1WR5 - chain A; structure by X-ray diffraction, 1.40 A resolution.

== Chain A ==
Molecule: Cytochrome c3
From: Desulfovibrio vulgaris str. 'Miyazaki F'
UniProt: P00132 (CYC3_DESVM); residues 0-107 here correspond to UniProt positions 23-130 (UniProt number = residue number + 23)
Amino-acid sequence (108 residues; numbered 0 to 107; the number before each row is that of its first residue; numbering starts at 0):
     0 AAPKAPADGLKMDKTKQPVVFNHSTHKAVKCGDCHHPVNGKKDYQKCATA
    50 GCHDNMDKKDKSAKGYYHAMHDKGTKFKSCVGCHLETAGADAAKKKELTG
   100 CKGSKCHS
Sequence notes: engineered mutation K41 (Glu64 in P00132)
Glycans and other covalent adducts: heme c (HEC) linked to C30, C33, C46, C51, C79, C82, C100, C105
Ion coordination: heme c Fe (4 sites), coordinated by H22, H25, H34, H35, H52, H70, H83, H106
Ligand contacts:
  - heme c (HEC), molecule 1: P2, K3, A4, P5, L9, M11, F20, H22, H25, V28, K29, H34, Y43, K45
  - heme c (HEC), molecule 2: M11, D12, K13, T14, K15, Q16, P17, V18, M55, K57, Y65, Y66, M69, H70, V80, H83, L97, T98, G99, S103, H106
  - heme c (HEC), molecule 3: M11, V18, V19, F20, N21, T24, H25, V28, M69, K77, S78, H83, T86, K93, E96, L97, K104
  - heme c (HEC), molecule 4: H34, H35, V37, D42, Q44, K45, H52, K60, A62, H67, A68, M69, T74, K75, F76, K77, S78

== In short ==
Covalently linked heme c: at C30, C46, C82 and C105. The heme c Fe site is built by H22 and H34.
Chain A is Cytochrome c3 (Desulfovibrio vulgaris str. 'Miyazaki F'); the structure, Three dimensional
Structure of the E41K mutant of Tetraheme Cytochrome c3 from Desulfovibrio vulgaris Miyazaki F, was determined
by X-ray diffraction (same publication as 1J0O and 1J0P).
